PDB entry 7L1S | electron microscopy, 3.60 A resolution | chains A and D of the 7 polymer chains in the assembly

== Chain A ==
Protein: ATP synthase subunit alpha
From: Bacillus sp. (strain PS3)
Notes: EC 7.1.2.2
UniProt: A0A0M3VGF9 (A0A0M3VGF9_BACP3); residue numbers follow UniProt; this construct covers 2-502
Chain sequence (510 residues; each row starts with the number of its first residue; numbers below 1 keep their minus sign (Met-7 is residue -7)):
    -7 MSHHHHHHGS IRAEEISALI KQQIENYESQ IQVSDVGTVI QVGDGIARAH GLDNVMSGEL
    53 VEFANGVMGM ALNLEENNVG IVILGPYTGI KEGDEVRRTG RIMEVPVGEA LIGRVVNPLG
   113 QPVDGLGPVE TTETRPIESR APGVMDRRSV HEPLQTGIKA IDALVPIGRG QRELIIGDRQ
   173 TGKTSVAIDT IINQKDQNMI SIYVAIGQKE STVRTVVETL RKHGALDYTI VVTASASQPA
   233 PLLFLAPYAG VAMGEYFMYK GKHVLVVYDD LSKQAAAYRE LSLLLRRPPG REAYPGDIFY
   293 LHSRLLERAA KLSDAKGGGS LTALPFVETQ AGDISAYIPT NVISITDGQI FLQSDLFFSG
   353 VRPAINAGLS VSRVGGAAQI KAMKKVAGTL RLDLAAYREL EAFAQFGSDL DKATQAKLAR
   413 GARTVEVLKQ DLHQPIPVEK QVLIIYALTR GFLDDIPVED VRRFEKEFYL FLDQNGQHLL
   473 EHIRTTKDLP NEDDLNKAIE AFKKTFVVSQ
Disordered / not traced: -7 to 25, 500-502
Construct notes: expression tag (-7 to 1); conflict Ser193 (Cys in A0A0M3VGF9), Phe463 (Trp in A0A0M3VGF9)
Ion coordination: Mg2+: Thr176 (together with ATP)
Ligand contacts: ATP (adenosine-5'-triphosphate): Asp170, Arg171, Gln172, Thr173, Gly174, Lys175, Thr176, Ser177, Gln200, Asp261, Phe349, Arg354, Gln422, Leu424

== Chain D ==
Protein: ATP synthase subunit beta
From: Bacillus sp. (strain PS3)
Notes: EC 7.1.2.2
UniProt: A0A0M4U1P9 (A0A0M4U1P9_BACP3); residue numbers follow UniProt; this construct covers 1-473
Chain sequence (484 residues; each row starts with the number of its first residue; numbers below 1 keep their minus sign (Met-10 is residue -10)):
   -10 MHHHHHHHHH HMTRGRVIQV MGPVVDVKFE NGHLPAIYNA LKIQHKARNE NEVDIDLTLE
    50 VALHLGDDTV RTIAMASTDG LIRGMEVIDT GAPISVPVGE VTLGRVFNVL GEPIDLEGDI
   110 PADARRDPIH RPAPKFEELA TEVEILETGI KVVDLLAPYI KGGKIGLFGG AGVGKTVLIQ
   170 ELIHNIAQEH GGISVFAGVG DRTREGNDLY HEMKDSGVIS KTAMVFGQMN EPPGARMRVA
   230 LTGLTMAEYF RDEQGQDVLL FIDNIFRFTQ AGSEVSALLG RMPSAVGYQP TLATEMGQLQ
   290 ERITSTAKGS ITSIQAIYVP ADDYTDPAPA TTFSHLDATT NLERKLAEMG IYPAVDPLAS
   350 TSRALAPEIV GEEHYQVARK VQQTLQRYKE LQDIIAILGM DELSDEDKLV VHRARRIQFF
   410 LSQNFHVAEQ FTGQPGSYVP VKETVRGFKE ILEGKYDHLP EDAFRLVGRI EEVVEKAKAM
   470 GVEV
Disordered / not traced: -10 to 1, 472-473
Construct notes: expression tag (-10 to 0); conflict Asp190 (Glu in A0A0M4U1P9)
Ion coordination: Mg2+: Thr165 (together with ATP)
Ligand contacts: ATP (adenosine-5'-triphosphate): Gly159, Ala160, Gly161, Val162, Gly163, Lys164, Thr165, Val166, Arg191, Asn253, Tyr307, Tyr341, Phe414, Ala417, Phe420, Thr421

== Interface between chain A and chain D ==
Contacting residue pairs (54):
  Ile32(A) - His53(D)
  Ile32(A) - Leu54(D)
  Gln33(A) - His53(D)
  Val34(A) - Leu52(D)
  Val34(A) - His53(D)
  Asp36(A) - Arg270(D)  salt bridge
  Tyr79(A) - Tyr27(D)
  Lys83(A) - Leu23(D)
  Lys83(A) - Pro24(D)
  Glu84(A) - Leu23(D)
  Glu84(A) - His53(D)
  Val115(A) - Phe125(D)  hydrophobic
  Val115(A) - Glu126(D)
  Asp116(A) - Glu126(D)
  Gly117(A) - Glu126(D)  hydrogen bond (backbone-side chain)
  Arg171(A) - Phe322(D)
  Arg171(A) - Thr328(D)
  Arg171(A) - Ala348(D)
  Arg171(A) - Thr350(D)
  Gln172(A) - Thr350(D)
  Lys201(A) - Glu290(D)
  Lys201(A) - His324(D)  hydrogen bond (side chain-backbone)
  Lys201(A) - Leu325(D)  hydrogen bond (side chain-backbone)
  Lys201(A) - Asp326(D)  salt bridge
  Glu202(A) - Phe125(D)
  Glu202(A) - Leu128(D)
  Glu202(A) - Glu290(D)  hydrogen bond (backbone-side chain)
  Arg206(A) - Phe125(D)  hydrogen bond (side chain-backbone)
  Thr207(A) - Thr130(D)  hydrogen bond
  Ala228(A) - Gly286(D)
  Ala228(A) - His324(D)
  Ser229(A) - Gln287(D)  hydrogen bond (backbone-side chain)
  Ser229(A) - Glu290(D)
  Arg271(A) - Ser273(D)
  Glu272(A) - Pro279(D)
  Glu272(A) - Thr280(D)
  Glu272(A) - Leu281(D)  hydrogen bond (side chain-backbone)
  Glu272(A) - Ala282(D)  hydrogen bond (side chain-backbone)
  Glu272(A) - Thr283(D)  hydrogen bond
  Leu275(A) - Ser273(D)
  Leu276(A) - Pro279(D)  hydrophobic
  Leu276(A) - Thr280(D)
  Arg278(A) - Gly269(D)  hydrogen bond (side chain-backbone)
  Arg278(A) - Met271(D)
  Asp347(A) - Gln375(D)
  Phe349(A) - Arg368(D)
  Phe350(A) - Leu347(D)
  Phe350(A) - Arg368(D)
  Phe350(A) - Gln371(D)
  Phe350(A) - Gln372(D)
  Ser351(A) - Gln372(D)
  Gly352(A) - Gln372(D)
  Arg354(A) - Arg368(D)
  Gln397(A) - Arg376(D)
Other interface residues (no listed pair), chain A (43 interface residues in all): Gly35, Thr80, Gln200, Ser203, Val205, Val209, Ser227, Gln230, Lys265, Ala285, Gln322, Ala323, Phe398
Other interface residues (no listed pair), chain D (44 interface residues in all): Ala25, Ile26, Ala122, Pro272, Ala274, Thr314, Ser323, Arg352, Ser393

== Overview ==
43 residues of chain A face 44 of chain D across their interface; the contacts include 11 hydrogen bonds and 2
salt bridges. Polar pairs include Asp36(A)-Arg270(D), Lys201(A)-Asp326(D) and Gly117(A)-Glu126(D). Ligands of
chain A: ATP. Ligands of chain D: ATP.
Here chain A is ATP synthase subunit alpha and chain D is ATP synthase subunit beta, both from Bacillus sp.
(strain PS3). Entry 7L1S (PS3 F1-ATPase Pi-bound Dwell) was determined by electron microscopy, deposited
together with 7L1Q and 7L1R.
